PDB entry 8FOP | electron microscopy, 3.20 A resolution | chains E and F of the 30 polymer chains in the assembly

# Chain E (and F)
Molecule: Virion-associated protein
Organism: Agrobacterium phage Milano
Notes: chain F of this document is another copy of the same molecule, construct and numbering; everything in this record applies to it too
Reference sequence: A0A482MHE7 (A0A482MHE7_9CAUD); numbering as in UniProt (aligned over 1-136)
Chain sequence (136 residues; row label = number of the first residue in the row):
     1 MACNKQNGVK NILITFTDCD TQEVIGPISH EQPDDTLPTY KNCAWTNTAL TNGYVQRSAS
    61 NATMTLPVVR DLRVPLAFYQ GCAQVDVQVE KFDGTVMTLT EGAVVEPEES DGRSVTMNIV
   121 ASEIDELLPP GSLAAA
Unresolved in the structure: 1-2, 134-136 (chain F: 1-3, 134-136)

# How chain E and chain F interact
Contacting residue pairs (15):
  Lys5(E) - Tyr54(F)
  Lys5(E) - Val55(F)  hydrogen bond (backbone-backbone)
  Gln6(E) - Val55(F)
  Gln6(E) - Arg57(F)  hydrogen bond
  Asn7(E) - Val55(F)  hydrogen bond (backbone-backbone)
  Asn7(E) - Gln56(F)
  Asn7(E) - Arg57(F)  hydrogen bond (backbone-backbone)
  Gly8(E) - Arg57(F)
  Val9(E) - Trp45(F)
  Gln32(E) - Ala59(F)
  Asp35(E) - Gln56(F)  hydrogen bond (backbone-side chain)
  Asp35(E) - Ser58(F)
  Leu37(E) - Arg57(F)
  Phe92(E) - Trp45(F)  hydrophobic
  Phe92(E) - Arg57(F)
Interface residues without a listed pair, chain F (10 interface residues in all): Asn47, Asn52, Gly53

# In short
Chain E and chain F form an interface of 9 and 10 residues respectively, with 5 hydrogen bonds. Among the
polar pairs are Gln6(E)-Arg57(F), Asp35(E)-Gln56(F) and Lys5(E)-Val55(F).
Both chains are Virion-associated protein (Agrobacterium phage Milano). Entry 8FOP (Structure of Agrobacterium
tumefaciens bacteriophage Milano curved tail) was determined by electron microscopy (same publication as 8FQC,
8FOU and 8FOY).
